PDB entry 5T4O | electron microscopy, 6.90 A resolution (low resolution: residue-level contacts below are approximate; hydrogen-bond / salt-bridge calls are withheld) | chains C and L of the 22 polymer chains in the assembly

# Chain C
Molecule: ATP synthase subunit alpha
From: Escherichia coli
Notes: EC 3.6.3.14
UniProt: B7MGF4 (ATPA_ECO45); residue numbers follow UniProt; this construct covers 1-513
Chain sequence (513 residues; each row starts with the number of its first residue):
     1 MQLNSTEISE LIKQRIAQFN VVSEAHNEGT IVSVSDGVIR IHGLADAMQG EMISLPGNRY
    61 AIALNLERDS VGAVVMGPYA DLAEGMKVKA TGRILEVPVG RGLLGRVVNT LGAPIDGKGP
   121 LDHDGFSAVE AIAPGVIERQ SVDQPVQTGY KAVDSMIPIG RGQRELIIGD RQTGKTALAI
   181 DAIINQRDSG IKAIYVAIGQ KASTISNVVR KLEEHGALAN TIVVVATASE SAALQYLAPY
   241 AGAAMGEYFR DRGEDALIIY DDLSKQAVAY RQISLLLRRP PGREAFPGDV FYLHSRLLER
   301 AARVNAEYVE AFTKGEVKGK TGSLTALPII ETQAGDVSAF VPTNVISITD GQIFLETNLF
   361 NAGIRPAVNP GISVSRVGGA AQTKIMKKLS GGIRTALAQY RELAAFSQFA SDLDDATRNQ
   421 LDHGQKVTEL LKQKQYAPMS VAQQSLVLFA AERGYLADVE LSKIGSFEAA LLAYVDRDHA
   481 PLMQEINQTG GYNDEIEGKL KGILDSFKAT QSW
Unresolved in the structure: 1-3, 512-513
Differences from the reference sequence: conflict Ala-47 (Cys in B7MGF4), Ala-90 (Cys in B7MGF4), Ala-193 (Cys in B7MGF4), Ala-243 (Cys in B7MGF4), Asn-419 (Lys in B7MGF4)
Small-molecule neighbours: ATP (adenosine-5'-triphosphate): Asp-170, Arg-171, Gln-172, Thr-173, Gly-174, Lys-175, Thr-176, Ala-177, Leu-178, Asp-181, Ile-364, Arg-365, Gln-433, Lys-434, Gln-435
UniProt features mapped onto this chain:
  - binding site (ATP): Gly-169 to Thr-176
  - site: Ser-373 (Required for activity)

# Chain L
Molecule: ATP synthase subunit delta
From: Escherichia coli
UniProt: B7MGF5 (ATPD_ECO45); residues 0-176 here correspond to UniProt positions 1-177 (UniProt number = residue number + 1)
Chain sequence (177 residues; numbered 0 to 176; the number before each row is that of its first residue; numbering starts at 0):
     0 MSEFITVARP YAKAAFDFAV EHQSVERWQD MLAFAAEVTK NEQMAELLSG ALAPETLAES
    60 FIAVAGEQLD ENGQNLIRVM AENGRLNALP DVLEQFIHLR AVSEATAEVD VISAAALSEQ
   120 QLAKISAAME KRLSRKVKLN AKIDKSVMAG VIIRAGDMVI DGSVRGRLER LADVLQS
Unresolved in the structure: 0-1, 162-176
Differences from the reference sequence: conflict Ala-64 (Cys65 in B7MGF5), Ala-140 (Cys141 in B7MGF5)

# Interface between chain C and chain L
Contacting residue pairs (9):
  Ser-9(C) / Pro-9(L)
  Ser-9(C) / Ala-13(L)
  Ile-12(C) / Ala-13(L)
  Lys-13(C) / Ala-13(L)
  Ile-16(C) / Asn-71(L)
  Ile-16(C) / Leu-75(L)
  Ala-17(C) / Asn-74(L)
  Phe-19(C) / Asn-74(L)
  Asn-20(C) / Asn-74(L)

# Summary
The interface between chain C and chain L involves 7 residues on one side and 5 on the other. Chain C binds
ATP. Curated annotation (UniProt) lists 8 ATP-binding residues on chain C.
Chain C is ATP synthase subunit alpha and chain L is ATP synthase subunit delta, both from Escherichia coli;
the structure, Autoinhibited E. coli ATP synthase state 1, was determined by electron microscopy together with
5T4Q and 5T4P from the same study.
